1KPR - chains A and P of the 3 polymer chains in the assembly; structure by X-ray diffraction, 2.80 A resolution.

== Chain A ==
Name: HLA class I histocompatibility antigen, alpha chain
From: Homo sapiens
UniProt: P13747 (HLAE_HUMAN); residues 1-274 here correspond to UniProt positions 22-295 (UniProt number = residue number + 21)
Chain sequence (274 residues; numbered 1 to 274; the number before each row is that of its first residue):
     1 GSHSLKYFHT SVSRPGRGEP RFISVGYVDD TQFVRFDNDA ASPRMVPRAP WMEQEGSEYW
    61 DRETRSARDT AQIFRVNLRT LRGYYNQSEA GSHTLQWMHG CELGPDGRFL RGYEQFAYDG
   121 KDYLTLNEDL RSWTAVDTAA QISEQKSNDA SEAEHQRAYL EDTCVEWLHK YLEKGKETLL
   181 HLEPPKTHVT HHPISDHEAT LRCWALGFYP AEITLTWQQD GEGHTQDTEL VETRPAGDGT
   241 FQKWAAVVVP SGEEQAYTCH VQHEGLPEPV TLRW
Differences from the reference sequence: engineered mutation Gly107 (Arg128 in P13747), Ala256 (Arg277 in P13747)
Disulfides: Cys101-Cys164, Cys203-Cys259
Swiss-Prot annotation at these positions:
  - binding site (a peptide antigen): Tyr7, Glu63, Ser66, Asn77, Tyr84, Ser143, Lys146, Gln156, Tyr159, Tyr171
  - glycosylation: Asn86 (N-linked (GlcNAc...) asparagine)
What the authors report for this chain:
  - mutagenesis - R107G: increased binding to Peptide VMAPRTVLL (chain P)
  - mutagenesis - R107G: increased expression
  - conformationally variable residues (loop rearrangement, side-chain flip): Ser24, Trp133 to Ala139, Pro193 to Ala199, Glu222 to Glu229
  - binding site for Peptide VMAPRTVLL (chain P): Ser24

== Chain P ==
Name: Peptide VMAPRTVLL
Chain sequence (9 residues; numbered 1 to 9; the number before each row is that of its first residue):
     1 VMAPRTVLL

== Chain A / chain P interface ==
Residue-residue contacts - 41 pairs, chain A then chain P:
  Leu5(A) - Val1(P)
  Tyr7(A) - Val1(P)  hydrogen bond (side chain-backbone)
  Tyr7(A) - Met2(P)
  His9(A) - Met2(P)
  Tyr59(A) - Val1(P)  hydrophobic
  Glu63(A) - Val1(P)
  Glu63(A) - Met2(P)  hydrogen bond (side chain-backbone)
  Ser66(A) - Met2(P)
  Ala67(A) - Met2(P)  hydrophobic
  Thr70(A) - Met2(P)
  Thr70(A) - Thr6(P)
  Ile73(A) - Thr6(P)
  Ile73(A) - Val7(P)
  Ile73(A) - Leu8(P)  hydrophobic
  Phe74(A) - Thr6(P)
  Val76(A) - Leu8(P)  hydrophobic
  Asn77(A) - Val7(P)  hydrogen bond (side chain-backbone)
  Asn77(A) - Leu8(P)
  Asn77(A) - Leu9(P)  hydrogen bond (side chain-backbone)
  Thr80(A) - Leu9(P)
  Tyr84(A) - Leu9(P)  hydrogen bond (side chain-backbone)
  Trp97(A) - Thr6(P)
  His99(A) - Ala3(P)
  Phe116(A) - Val7(P)  hydrophobic
  Tyr123(A) - Leu9(P)  hydrophobic
  Trp133(A) - Val7(P)  hydrophobic
  Ser143(A) - Leu9(P)  hydrogen bond (side chain-backbone)
  Lys146(A) - Leu9(P)  hydrogen bond (side chain-backbone)
  Ser147(A) - Val7(P)
  Glu152(A) - Arg5(P)  salt bridge
  Glu152(A) - Val7(P)
  Glu152(A) - Leu8(P)  hydrogen bond (side chain-backbone)
  His155(A) - Arg5(P)
  Gln156(A) - Arg5(P)  hydrogen bond (side chain-backbone)
  Tyr159(A) - Val1(P)  hydrogen bond (side chain-backbone)
  Tyr159(A) - Met2(P)
  Tyr159(A) - Ala3(P)
  Tyr159(A) - Pro4(P)
  Thr163(A) - Val1(P)
  Trp167(A) - Val1(P)
  Tyr171(A) - Val1(P)  hydrogen bond (side chain-backbone)
Interface residues without a listed pair, chain A (35 interface residues in all): Ser24, Met45, Arg62, Leu81, Leu95, Leu124

== In short ==
35 residues of chain A and 9 residues of chain P are in contact; the contacts include 11 hydrogen bonds and 1
salt bridge. Polar pairs include Glu152(A)-Arg5(P), Tyr7(A)-Val1(P) and Glu63(A)-Met2(P). The paper reports a
binding site for Peptide VMAPRTVLL (chain P) at Ser24(A); R107G of chain A increases binding to Peptide
VMAPRTVLL (chain P).
Here chain A is HLA class I histocompatibility antigen, alpha chain (Homo sapiens) and chain P is Peptide
VMAPRTVLL. Entry 1KPR (The human non-classical major histocompatibility complex molecule HLA-E) was determined
by X-ray diffraction (same publication as 1KTL).
